PDB entry 5O65 | X-ray diffraction, 2.50 A resolution | chains A and B of the 3 polymer chains in the assembly

# Chain A (and B)
Name: FapF
Organism: Pseudomonas sp. UK4
Notes: chain B of this document is another copy of the same molecule, construct and numbering; everything in this record applies to it too
UniProtKB: C4IN73 (C4IN73_9PSED); residues 83-406 here correspond to UniProt positions 107-430 (UniProt number = residue number + 24)
Sequence (334 residues; numbered 73 to 406; the number before each row is that of its first residue):
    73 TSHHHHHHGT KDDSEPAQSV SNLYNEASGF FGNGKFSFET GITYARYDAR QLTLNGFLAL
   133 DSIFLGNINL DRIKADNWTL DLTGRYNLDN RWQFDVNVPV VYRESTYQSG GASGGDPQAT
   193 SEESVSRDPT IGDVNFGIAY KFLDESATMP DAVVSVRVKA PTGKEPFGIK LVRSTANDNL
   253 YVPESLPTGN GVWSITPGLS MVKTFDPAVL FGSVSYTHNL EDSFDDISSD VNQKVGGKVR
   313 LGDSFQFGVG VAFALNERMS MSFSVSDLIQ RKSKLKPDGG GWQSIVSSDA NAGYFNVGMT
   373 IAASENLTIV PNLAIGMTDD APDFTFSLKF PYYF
Unresolved in the structure: 73-87, 121-142, 181-193, 245-252 (chain B: 73-87, 121-140, 246-248)
Differences from the reference sequence: expression tag (73-82); engineered mutation Mse273 (Leu297 in C4IN73)
Modified positions: Mse221, Mse331, Mse333, Mse371, Mse389 (selenomethionine; parent Met); Mse273 (selenomethionine)
Bound ions: Na+ near Asp395 (its only coordinating residue here)
From the paper describing this entry:
  - self-association interface (contacts with another copy of this molecule): Phe325, Phe335, Phe367
  - contacts within the chain: Glu98-Lys401 (salt bridge), Phe103-Arg157 (cation-pi contact), Glu111-Arg157 (salt bridge)

# How chain A and chain B interact
Pairs across the interface - 33 pairs, chain A then chain B:
  Phe277(A) with Asn328(B), hydrogen bond (backbone-side chain); Mse331(B), hydrophobic
  Asp278(A) with Asn328(B), hydrogen bond (backbone-side chain)
  Pro279(A) with Leu327(B)
  Leu282(A) with Mse331(B), hydrophobic
  Val323(A) with Mse333(B), hydrophobic
  Phe325(A) with Mse333(B)
  Phe335(A) with Mse333(B), hydrophobic
  Val337(A) with Leu385(B), hydrophobic; Phe398(B), hydrophobic
  Asp339(A) with Phe396(B)
  Lys344(A) with Glu194(B), salt bridge
  Val358(A) with Gln180(B); Thr192(B); Ser193(B); Glu194(B)
  Ser359(A) with Lys146(B); Gln180(B), hydrogen bond
  Asp361(A) with Lys146(B), salt bridge; Gln180(B), hydrogen bond; Glu194(B)
  Asn363(A) with Tyr116(B); Arg118(B); Phe396(B)
  Phe367(A) with Val369(B), hydrophobic; Leu385(B), hydrophobic; Ile387(B), hydrophobic
  Mse389(A) with Ile387(B); Asp395(B); Phe396(B), hydrophobic
  Thr390(A) with Asp395(B); Phe396(B)
  Asp391(A) with Arg144(B)
Interface residues without a listed pair, chain A (21 interface residues in all): Ala280, Phe319, Asp392
Interface residues without a listed pair, chain B (23 interface residues in all): Asp120, Phe335, Phe367, Mse371, Ile373

# Overview
21 residues of chain A and 23 residues of chain B are in contact, with 4 hydrogen bonds and 2 salt bridges.
Polar contacts include Lys344(A)-Glu194(B), Asp361(A)-Lys146(B) and Phe277(A)-Asn328(B). From the paper: a
self-association interface involving Phe325(A), Phe335(A) and Phe367(A); contacts within the chain involving
Glu98(A), Lys401(A) and Phe103(A) among others.
Chain A and chain B are both FapF (Pseudomonas sp. UK4); the structure, Crystal Structure of the Pseudomonas
functional amyloid secretion protein FapF, was determined by X-ray diffraction together with 5O68 from the
same study.
